Entry 3ZFF (X-ray diffraction, 3.40 A resolution); this record covers chains A and C of the 4 polymer chains in the assembly.

== Chain A ==
Molecule: VP1
Organism: Human enterovirus 71
UniProtKB: A9X4C2 (A9X4C2_9ENTO); residues 1-297 here correspond to UniProt positions 566-862 (UniProt number = residue number + 565)
Chain sequence (297 residues; numbered 1 to 297; the number before each row is that of its first residue):
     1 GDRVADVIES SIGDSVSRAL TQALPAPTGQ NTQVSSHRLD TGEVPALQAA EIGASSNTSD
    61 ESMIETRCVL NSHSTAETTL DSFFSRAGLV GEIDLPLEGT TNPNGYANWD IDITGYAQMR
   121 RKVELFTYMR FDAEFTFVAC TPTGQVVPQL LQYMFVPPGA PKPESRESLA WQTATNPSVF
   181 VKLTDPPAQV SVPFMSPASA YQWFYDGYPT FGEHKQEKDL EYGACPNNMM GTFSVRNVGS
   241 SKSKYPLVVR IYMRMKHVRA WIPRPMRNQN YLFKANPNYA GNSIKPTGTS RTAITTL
Not modelled in the structure: 1
Residues lining bound ligands: compound iv (W71; 5-(7-(4-(4,5-dihydro-2-oxazolyl)phenoxy)heptyl)-3-methyl isoxazole): Ile-111, Asp-112, Ile-113, Thr-114, Phe-135, Phe-137, Met-154, Phe-155, Pro-177, Val-179, Val-190, Val-192, Tyr-201, Gln-202, Trp-203, Asn-228, Met-230, Phe-233, Ala-275

== Chain C ==
Molecule: VP3
Organism: Human enterovirus 71
UniProtKB: A9X4C2 (A9X4C2_9ENTO); residues 1-242 here correspond to UniProt positions 324-565 (UniProt number = residue number + 323)
Chain sequence (242 residues; each row starts with the number of its first residue):
     1 GFPTEPKPGT NQFLTTDDGV SAPILPNFHP TPCIHIPGEV RNLLELCQVE TILEVNNVPT
    61 NATSLMERLR FPVSAQAGKG ELCAVFRADP GRDGPWQSTM LGQLCGYYTQ WSGSLEVTFM
   121 FTGSFMATGK MLIAYTPPGG PLPKDRATAM LGTHVIWDFG LQSSVTLVIP WISNTHYRAH
   181 ARDGVFDYYT TGLVSIWYQT NYVVPIGAPN TAYIIALAAA QKNFTMKLCK DTSHILQTAS
   241 IQ

== How chain A and chain C interact ==
Residue-residue contacts - 174 pairs, chain A then chain C:
  Ser-17(A) / His-35(C)
  Ala-23(A) / Arg-41(C)
  Gly-29(A) / Thr-225(C)
  Gln-30(A) / Lys-222(C)  hydrogen bond (backbone-backbone)
  Gln-30(A) / Asn-223(C)
  Ala-46(A) / Val-165(C)
  Ala-46(A) / Thr-166(C)  hydrogen bond (backbone-backbone)
  Leu-47(A) / Ser-164(C)
  Gln-48(A) / Gln-162(C)
  Gln-48(A) / Ser-163(C)
  Gln-48(A) / Ser-164(C)  hydrogen bond (backbone-backbone)
  Gln-48(A) / Thr-166(C)
  Ala-49(A) / Ser-163(C)
  Ala-49(A) / Ser-164(C)
  Ala-50(A) / Met-120(C)  hydrophobic
  Ala-50(A) / Ser-164(C)  hydrogen bond (backbone-side chain)
  Ala-50(A) / Leu-217(C)  hydrophobic
  Glu-51(A) / Met-120(C)
  Glu-51(A) / Ser-163(C)  hydrogen bond
  Ser-55(A) / Gln-48(C)  hydrogen bond (side chain-backbone)
  Ser-55(A) / Val-49(C)
  Ser-55(A) / Glu-50(C)  hydrogen bond (side chain-backbone)
  Ser-56(A) / Glu-50(C)  hydrogen bond (backbone-side chain)
  Ser-56(A) / Glu-116(C)
  Ser-56(A) / Thr-118(C)
  Ser-56(A) / Thr-166(C)
  Thr-58(A) / Thr-166(C)
  Thr-58(A) / Gln-221(C)  hydrogen bond (backbone-side chain)
  Ser-59(A) / Gln-221(C)
  Asp-60(A) / Ser-114(C)  hydrogen bond
  Asp-60(A) / Val-168(C)
  Asp-60(A) / Gln-221(C)
  Asp-60(A) / Asn-223(C)  hydrogen bond
  Met-63(A) / Thr-166(C)
  Met-63(A) / Val-168(C)  hydrophobic
  Ile-64(A) / Pro-170(C)  hydrophobic
  Asn-71(A) / Asn-223(C)
  His-73(A) / Ser-112(C)  hydrogen bond
  His-73(A) / His-176(C)  hydrogen bond
  His-73(A) / Tyr-177(C)
  His-73(A) / Thr-225(C)
  Ser-74(A) / Thr-225(C)
  Thr-75(A) / Asn-42(C)  hydrogen bond (backbone-side chain)
  Thr-75(A) / Leu-44(C)
  Thr-75(A) / Thr-225(C)
  Glu-77(A) / Tyr-108(C)  hydrogen bond (backbone-side chain)
  Glu-77(A) / Lys-227(C)
  Glu-77(A) / Leu-228(C)  hydrogen bond (side chain-backbone)
  Glu-77(A) / Cys-229(C)
  Thr-78(A) / Asn-42(C)  hydrogen bond
  Thr-78(A) / Leu-43(C)  hydrogen bond (backbone-backbone)
  Thr-78(A) / Leu-44(C)
  Thr-78(A) / Tyr-108(C)
  Thr-78(A) / Met-226(C)
  Thr-79(A) / Arg-41(C)
  Thr-79(A) / Asn-42(C)
  Leu-80(A) / Val-40(C)
  Leu-80(A) / Arg-41(C)  hydrogen bond (backbone-backbone)
  Leu-80(A) / Leu-43(C)  hydrophobic
  Phe-83(A) / Leu-43(C)  hydrophobic
  Phe-83(A) / Tyr-107(C)  hydrophobic
  Phe-83(A) / Tyr-108(C)
  Arg-86(A) / Thr-16(C)
  Arg-86(A) / Cys-229(C)  hydrogen bond
  Ala-87(A) / Phe-13(C)  hydrophobic
  Ala-87(A) / Thr-15(C)  hydrogen bond (backbone-backbone)
  Thr-114(A) / Ile-241(C)
  Gly-115(A) / Ile-241(C)
  Ala-117(A) / Gln-237(C)
  Gln-118(A) / Asp-231(C)  hydrogen bond
  Arg-120(A) / Ile-241(C)
  Arg-121(A) / Gln-103(C)  hydrogen bond
  Arg-121(A) / Tyr-107(C)  hydrogen bond
  Arg-121(A) / Thr-232(C)
  Arg-121(A) / Ile-235(C)
  Lys-122(A) / Tyr-107(C)
  Leu-125(A) / Met-100(C)  hydrophobic
  Phe-126(A) / Val-40(C)  hydrophobic
  Phe-126(A) / Leu-43(C)  hydrophobic
  Arg-130(A) / Pro-30(C)
  Arg-130(A) / Thr-31(C)  hydrogen bond (side chain-backbone)
  Arg-130(A) / Pro-32(C)
  Arg-130(A) / Cys-33(C)
  Glu-134(A) / Gly-19(C)
  Glu-134(A) / Ser-21(C)  hydrogen bond
  Thr-136(A) / Phe-13(C)
  Pro-177(A) / Ile-24(C)
  Pro-186(A) / Asn-11(C)
  Pro-187(A) / Phe-13(C)  hydrophobic
  Gln-189(A) / Val-20(C)
  Gln-189(A) / Ser-21(C)
  Val-190(A) / Ser-21(C)
  Val-190(A) / Ala-22(C)
  Val-190(A) / Ile-24(C)  hydrophobic
  Ser-191(A) / Ser-21(C)
  Ser-191(A) / Ala-22(C)  hydrogen bond (backbone-backbone)
  Ser-191(A) / Pro-23(C)
  Ser-191(A) / Ile-24(C)  hydrogen bond (backbone-backbone)
  Val-192(A) / Ile-24(C)  hydrophobic
  Pro-193(A) / Ile-24(C)
  Pro-193(A) / Phe-28(C)  hydrophobic
  Phe-194(A) / Phe-28(C)
  Phe-194(A) / Pro-30(C)
  Met-195(A) / Ile-24(C)  hydrophobic
  Met-195(A) / Leu-25(C)  hydrophobic
  Met-195(A) / Phe-28(C)  hydrophobic
  Ser-196(A) / Thr-31(C)  hydrogen bond (backbone-side chain)
  Pro-197(A) / Thr-31(C)
  Ala-198(A) / Thr-31(C)
  Ser-199(A) / Pro-32(C)  hydrogen bond (side chain-backbone)
  Ser-199(A) / Cys-33(C)
  Ser-199(A) / Ile-34(C)  hydrogen bond (side chain-backbone)
  Arg-254(A) / Asp-17(C)  hydrogen bond (side chain-backbone)
  Arg-254(A) / Asp-18(C)  salt bridge
  Arg-254(A) / Gly-19(C)
  Lys-256(A) / Gly-19(C)
  Arg-259(A) / Cys-33(C)
  Arg-259(A) / Glu-39(C)  salt bridge
  Ala-260(A) / Glu-39(C)
  Ala-260(A) / Val-40(C)  hydrogen bond (backbone-backbone)
  Trp-261(A) / Cys-33(C)  hydrophobic
  Trp-261(A) / Ile-36(C)
  Trp-261(A) / Pro-37(C)
  Trp-261(A) / Gly-38(C)
  Trp-261(A) / Glu-39(C)
  Ile-262(A) / Pro-37(C)
  Ile-262(A) / Gly-38(C)  hydrogen bond (backbone-backbone)
  Pro-263(A) / Leu-46(C)  hydrophobic
  Arg-264(A) / Met-100(C)
  Met-266(A) / Gln-103(C)
  Met-266(A) / Leu-104(C)  hydrophobic
  Met-266(A) / Tyr-107(C)  hydrophobic
  Gln-269(A) / Ile-235(C)
  Gln-269(A) / Gln-237(C)
  Asn-270(A) / Gln-237(C)
  Asn-270(A) / Thr-238(C)
  Tyr-271(A) / Gln-237(C)
  Tyr-271(A) / Ile-241(C)  hydrophobic
  Leu-272(A) / Ile-241(C)
  Leu-272(A) / Gln-242(C)  hydrogen bond (backbone-backbone)
  Phe-273(A) / Ile-241(C)
  Phe-273(A) / Gln-242(C)
  Lys-274(A) / Ile-241(C)
  Lys-274(A) / Gln-242(C)  hydrogen bond (backbone-backbone)
  Ile-284(A) / Leu-65(C)
  Pro-286(A) / Leu-65(C)  hydrophobic
  Pro-286(A) / Arg-68(C)
  Thr-287(A) / Glu-54(C)
  Thr-287(A) / Gln-97(C)
  Gly-288(A) / Arg-68(C)
  Gly-288(A) / Gln-97(C)
  Thr-289(A) / Asn-57(C)  hydrogen bond (backbone-side chain)
  Thr-289(A) / Arg-68(C)  hydrogen bond (backbone-side chain)
  Thr-289(A) / Asp-93(C)
  Thr-289(A) / Gln-97(C)  hydrogen bond (backbone-side chain)
  Ser-290(A) / Asn-57(C)
  Ser-290(A) / Thr-60(C)
  Ser-290(A) / Arg-68(C)  hydrogen bond
  Arg-291(A) / Val-55(C)  hydrogen bond (side chain-backbone)
  Arg-291(A) / Asn-57(C)  hydrogen bond (backbone-backbone)
  Arg-291(A) / Val-58(C)
  Arg-291(A) / Val-85(C)  hydrogen bond (side chain-backbone)
  Thr-292(A) / Val-58(C)
  Ala-293(A) / Val-58(C)  hydrophobic
  Ile-294(A) / Val-55(C)
  Ile-294(A) / Asn-56(C)
  Ile-294(A) / Val-58(C)
  Ile-294(A) / Cys-83(C)
  Ile-294(A) / Ala-84(C)
  Ile-294(A) / Val-85(C)  hydrogen bond (backbone-backbone)
  Thr-295(A) / Leu-82(C)
  Thr-295(A) / Cys-83(C)
  Leu-297(A) / Val-85(C)  hydrophobic
  Leu-297(A) / Leu-193(C)  hydrophobic
Other interface residues (no listed pair), chain A (88 interface residues in all): Thr-32, Tyr-116, Tyr-128, Val-138, Tyr-252, Pro-265, Arg-267
Other interface residues (no listed pair), chain C (94 interface residues in all): Phe-71, Pro-72, Phe-86, Arg-87, Gly-94, Pro-95, Ser-98, Leu-142, Thr-153, Val-155, Leu-236

== Overview ==
88 residues of chain A and 94 residues of chain C are in contact, with 44 hydrogen bonds and 2 salt bridges.
Polar pairs include Arg-254(A)/Asp-18(C), Arg-259(A)/Glu-39(C) and Ala-50(A)/Ser-164(C). Compound iv is bound
between chain A and chain C.
Here chain A is VP1 and chain C is VP3, both from Human enterovirus 71. Entry 3ZFF (Human enterovirus 71 in
complex with capsid binding inhibitor WIN51711) was determined by X-ray diffraction, deposited together with
3ZFE and 3ZFG.
